PDB entry 7SK8 | electron microscopy, 3.30 A resolution | chains A and B of the 6 polymer chains in the assembly

Chain A:
Protein: Atypical chemokine receptor 3
From: Homo sapiens
UniProtKB: P25106 (ACKR3_HUMAN); numbering as in UniProt (aligned over 2-362)
Chain sequence (393 residues; row label = number of the first residue in the row; numbers below 1 keep their minus sign (Gly-1 is residue -1)):
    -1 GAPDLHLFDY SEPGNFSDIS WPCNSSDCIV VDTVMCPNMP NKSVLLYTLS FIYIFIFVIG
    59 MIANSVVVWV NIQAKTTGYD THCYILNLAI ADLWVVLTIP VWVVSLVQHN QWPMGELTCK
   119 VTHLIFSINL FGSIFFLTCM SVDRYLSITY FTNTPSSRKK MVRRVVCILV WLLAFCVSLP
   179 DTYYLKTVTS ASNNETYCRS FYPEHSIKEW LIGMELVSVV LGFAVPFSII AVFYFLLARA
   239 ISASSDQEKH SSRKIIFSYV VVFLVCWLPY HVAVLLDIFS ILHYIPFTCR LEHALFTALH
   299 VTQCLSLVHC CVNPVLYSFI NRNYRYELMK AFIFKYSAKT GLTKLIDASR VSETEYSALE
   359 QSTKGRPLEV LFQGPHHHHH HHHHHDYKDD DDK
Not modelled in the structure: -1 to 25, 332-391
Construct notes: cloning artifact (-1 to 1); expression tag (363-391)
Curated features (UniProtKB/Swiss-Prot):
  - region: Tyr324 to Lys362 (C-terminal cytoplasmic tail)
  - modified residue (Phosphoserine): Ser347, Ser350, Ser355
  - glycosylation (N-linked (GlcNAc...) asparagine): Asn13, Asn22, Asn39
  - natural variant: Val258 (V258M: In OCABSN)
  - mutagenesis: Ser145 (S145A: Does not result in CXCL12-inducible chemotaxis, calcium mobilization or ERK activation, and has no effect on CXCR7-mediated CXCL12 degradation; when associated with V-147), Thr147 (T147V: Does not result in CXCL12-inducible chemotaxis, calcium mobilization or ERK activation, and has no effect on CXCR7-mediated CXCL12 degradation; when associated with A-145)
Disulfides: Cys117-Cys196
Ligand contacts:
  - GJ9 ((1R)-4-[7-(3-carboxypropoxy)-6-methylquinolin-8-yl]-1-{[2-(4-hydroxypiperidin-1-yl)-1,3-thiazol-4-yl]methyl}-1,4-diazepan-1-ium): Tyr51, Trp100, Ser103, Asn108, Trp110, His121, Phe124, Ser125, Leu128, Phe129, Ile132, Asp179, Ser216, Gly220, Trp265, Tyr268, His269, Gln301, Ser304, Leu305
  - Lauryl Maltose Neopentyl Glycol (LMN): Val140, Tyr143, Leu144, Tyr148, Ile227, Val230, Phe231, Leu234
From the paper describing this entry:
  - binding site for GJ9: His269
  - mutagenesis - W100A, F124A, D179A, R197A, E213A, D275A: decreased signaling with Stromal cell-derived factor 1 (chain B) (citing earlier work)
  - mutagenesis - Y268A, Q301A: decreased signaling with Stromal cell-derived factor 1 (chain B)
  - specificity-determining residues: Ser216, Leu305 (proposed by the authors, not directly observed)
  - mutagenesis - Y315A: decreased signaling (citing earlier work)
  - mutagenesis - Y268A, Q301A: increased signaling (constitutive activity)
  - mutagenesis - Y257L: decreased signaling in response to constitutive

Chain B:
Protein: Stromal cell-derived factor 1
From: Homo sapiens
UniProtKB: P48061 (SDF1_HUMAN); residues 1-68 here correspond to UniProt positions 22-89 (UniProt number = residue number + 21)
Chain sequence (68 residues; row label = number of the first residue in the row):
     1 KPVSLSYRCP CRFFESHVAR ANVKHLKILN TPNCALQIVA RLKNNNRQVC IDPKLKWIQE
    61 YLEKALNK
Not modelled in the structure: 1-6
Curated features (UniProtKB/Swiss-Prot):
  - region: Arg8 to Arg12 (Receptor and heparin binding), Val18 to Arg20 (Receptor binding), Lys27 to Leu29 (Receptor binding), Val39 to Val49 (Receptor binding)
  - motif: Lys1, Pro2 (Receptor activation motif)
  - binding site (heparin): Arg20 to Asn30, Arg41, Gln48, Lys64
  - site: Lys24 (Important for integrin interaction and activation), His25 (Important for dimer formation), Lys27 (Important for integrin interaction and activation), Lys43 (Important for integrin interaction and activation)
Disulfides: Cys9-Cys34, Cys11-Cys50
From the paper describing this entry:
  - mutagenesis - K1R, P2G: decreased binding to Atypical chemokine receptor 3 (chain A) (citing earlier work)

Chain A / chain B interface:
Residue-residue contacts - 38 pairs, chain A then chain B:
  Cys26(A) - Lys24(B)
  Ile27(A) - Val23(B)
  Ile27(A) - Leu26(B)
  Ile27(A) - Tyr61(B)  hydrogen bond (backbone-side chain)
  Val28(A) - His25(B)
  Val28(A) - Leu26(B)  hydrogen bond (backbone-backbone)
  Val29(A) - Leu26(B)
  Val29(A) - Ile28(B)  hydrophobic
  Val29(A) - Tyr61(B)  hydrophobic
  Val29(A) - Ala65(B)  hydrophobic
  Asp30(A) - His25(B)  salt bridge
  Asp30(A) - Leu26(B)  hydrogen bond (backbone-backbone)
  Asp30(A) - Lys27(B)
  Asp30(A) - Ile28(B)  hydrogen bond (backbone-backbone)
  Thr31(A) - Ile28(B)
  Val32(A) - Ile28(B)  hydrogen bond (backbone-backbone)
  Val32(A) - Leu29(B)
  Val32(A) - Asn30(B)  hydrogen bond (backbone-backbone)
  Met33(A) - Asn30(B)  hydrogen bond
  Cys34(A) - Asn30(B)  hydrogen bond (backbone-backbone)
  Cys34(A) - Pro32(B)
  Asn36(A) - Pro32(B)
  Tyr195(A) - Tyr7(B)
  Arg197(A) - Tyr7(B)
  Lys206(A) - Phe13(B)
  Asp275(A) - Arg8(B)  salt bridge
  Asp275(A) - Arg12(B)  salt bridge
  Ile279(A) - Arg12(B)
  Ile279(A) - Phe13(B)  hydrophobic
  Leu280(A) - Arg47(B)  hydrogen bond (backbone-side chain)
  His281(A) - Arg47(B)  hydrogen bond (backbone-side chain)
  His281(A) - Gln48(B)
  His281(A) - Cys50(B)
  Tyr282(A) - Arg47(B)
  Phe285(A) - Pro10(B)  hydrophobic
  Glu290(A) - Arg8(B)
  Leu293(A) - Arg8(B)
  Leu297(A) - Arg8(B)
Other interface residues (no listed pair), chain A (30 interface residues in all): Pro35, Asn108, Ser188, Asn191, Glu202, Ile205, Leu209, Phe294
Other interface residues (no listed pair), chain B (27 interface residues in all): Cys11, Phe14, Thr31, Asn33, Val39, Val49, Leu62, Leu66

Overview:
30 residues of chain A face 27 of chain B across their interface; the contacts include 10 hydrogen bonds and 3
salt bridges. Polar contacts include Asp30(A)-His25(B), Asp275(A)-Arg8(B) and Asp275(A)-Arg12(B). The paper
reports a binding site for GJ9 at His269(A); W100A, F124A and D179A of chain A, among others, reduce signaling
with Stromal cell-derived factor 1 (chain B); 12 substitutions were tested in all.
Chain A is Atypical chemokine receptor 3 and chain B is Stromal cell-derived factor 1, both from Homo sapiens;
the structure, Cryo-EM structure of human ACKR3 in complex with CXCL12, a small molecule partial agonist
CCX662, an ..., was determined by electron microscopy together with 7SK3, 7SK4, 7SK5, 7SK6, 7SK7 and 7SK9 from
the same study.
